9K42 - chains A and J of the 10 polymer chains in the assembly; structure by electron microscopy, 3.14 A resolution.

Chain A:
Name: Histone H3.1
Organism: Arabidopsis thaliana
UniProtKB: P59226 (H31_ARATH); residues 0-135 here correspond to UniProt positions 1-136 (UniProt number = residue number + 1)
Sequence (136 residues; row label = number of the first residue in the row; numbering starts at 0):
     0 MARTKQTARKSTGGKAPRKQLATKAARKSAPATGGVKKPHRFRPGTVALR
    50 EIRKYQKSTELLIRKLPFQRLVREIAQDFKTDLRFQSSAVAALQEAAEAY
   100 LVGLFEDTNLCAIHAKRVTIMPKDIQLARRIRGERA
Not modelled in the structure: 0-37, 134-135

Chain J:
Molecule: Widom 601 DNA
Sequence (147 nucleotides; numbered -73 to 73; the number before each row is that of its first residue; numbers below 1 keep their minus sign (DA-73 is residue -73)):
   -73 ACAGGATGTATATATCTGACACGTGCCTGGAGACTAGGGAGTAATCCCCT
   -23 TGGCGGTTAAAACGCGGGGGACAGCGCGTACGTGCGTTTAAGCGGTGCTA
    27 GAGCTGTCTACGACCAATTGAGCGGCCTCGGCACCGGGATTCTCCAG
Not modelled in the structure: -73, 73

How chain A and chain J interact:
Pairs across the interface (28):
  Pro38(A) - DC11(J)  phosphate contact
  His39(A) - DT-67(J)  hydrogen bond to the phosphate
  His39(A) - DG10(J)  phosphate contact
  Arg40(A) - DG8(J)  base contact
  Arg40(A) - DT9(J)  hydrogen bond to the base
  Arg40(A) - DG10(J)  phosphate contact
  Phe41(A) - DT-67(J)  sugar contact
  Phe41(A) - DG-66(J)  phosphate contact
  Phe41(A) - DG10(J)  hydrogen bond to the phosphate
  Arg42(A) - DT9(J)  phosphate contact
  Pro43(A) - DG8(J)  phosphate contact
  Pro43(A) - DT9(J)  phosphate contact
  Gly44(A) - DG8(J)  hydrogen bond to the phosphate
  Gly44(A) - DT9(J)  hydrogen bond to the phosphate
  Thr45(A) - DT9(J)  hydrogen bond to the phosphate
  Val46(A) - DT9(J)  hydrogen bond to the phosphate
  Val46(A) - DG10(J)  phosphate contact
  Ala47(A) - DT9(J)  phosphate contact
  Arg49(A) - DG-66(J)  salt bridge to the phosphate
  Arg49(A) - DT-65(J)  salt bridge to the phosphate
  Arg63(A) - DA17(J)  hydrogen bond to the phosphate
  Arg63(A) - DG18(J)  phosphate contact
  Lys64(A) - DG18(J)  hydrogen bond to the phosphate
  Leu65(A) - DA17(J)  phosphate contact
  Leu65(A) - DG18(J)  hydrogen bond to the phosphate
  Pro66(A) - DA17(J)  phosphate contact
  Arg69(A) - DA17(J)  salt bridge to the phosphate
  Arg83(A) - DG27(J)  sugar contact
Interface residues without a listed pair, chain A (20 interface residues in all): Glu50, Lys56, Thr118
Interface residues without a listed pair, chain J (14 interface residues in all): DA-68, DA-64, DC7, DA26

In short:
Chain A and chain J form an interface of 20 and 14 residues respectively, with 10 hydrogen bonds and 3 salt
bridges. Polar pairs include Arg40(A)-DT9(J), His39(A)-DT-67(J) and Phe41(A)-DG10(J).
Here chain A is Histone H3.1 (Arabidopsis thaliana) and chain J is Widom 601 DNA. Entry 9K42 (Cryo-EM
structure of Arabidopsis thaliana H2A-nucleosome with 147bp Widom 601 DNA (C2 symmetry)) was determined by
electron microscopy (same publication as 9K40 and 9K41).
